7XYG - chains D and I of the 11 polymer chains in the assembly; structure by electron microscopy, 4.20 A resolution (low resolution: residue-level contacts below are approximate; hydrogen-bond / salt-bridge calls are withheld).

Chain D:
Molecule: Histone H2B
From: Drosophila melanogaster
UniProt: P02283 (H2B_DROME); residues 0-122 here correspond to UniProt positions 1-123 (UniProt number = residue number + 1)
Amino-acid sequence (123 residues; row label = number of the first residue in the row; numbering starts at 0):
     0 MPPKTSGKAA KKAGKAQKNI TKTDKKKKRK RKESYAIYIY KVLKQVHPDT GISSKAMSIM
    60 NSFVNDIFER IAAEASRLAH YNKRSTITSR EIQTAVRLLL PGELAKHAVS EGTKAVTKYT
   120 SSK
Not modelled in the structure: 0-27

Chain I:
Molecule: 167-nt DNA strand
Sequence (167 nucleotides; numbered -10 to 156; the number before each row is that of its first residue; numbers below 1 keep their minus sign (DA-10 is residue -10)):
   -10 ATCGGCCGCC CTGGAGAATC CCGGTGCCGA GGCCGCTCAA TTGGTCGTAG ACAGCTCTAG
    50 CACCGCTTAA ACGCACGTAC GCGCTGTCCC CCGCGTTTTA ACCGCCAAGG GGATTACTCC
   110 CTAGTCTCCA GGCACGTGTC AGATATATAC ATCCTGTGCA TGTAGAT
Not modelled in the structure: -10 to 0, 147-156

Chain D / chain I interface:
Pairs across the interface (15):
  Arg28(D) - DT26(I)
  Arg28(D) - DC27(I)
  Arg30(D) - DC27(I)
  Arg30(D) - DA28(I)
  Tyr39(D) - DG21(I)
  Gly50(D) - DG21(I)
  Ile51(D) - DG20(I)
  Ser52(D) - DG20(I)
  Ser53(D) - DA19(I)
  Ser53(D) - DG20(I)
  Arg83(D) - DA40(I)
  Ser84(D) - DG39(I)
  Ser84(D) - DA40(I)
  Thr85(D) - DA40(I)
  Lys122(D) - DG32(I)

Summary:
Chain D and chain I form an interface of 11 and 9 residues respectively.
Chain D is Histone H2B (Drosophila melanogaster) and chain I is a 167-nt DNA strand; the structure, Cryo-EM
structure of Fft3-nucleosome complex with Fft3 bound to SHL+3 position of the nucleosome, was determined by
electron microscopy.
